PDB entry 2HRY | X-ray diffraction, 2.80 A resolution | chain A

== Chain A ==
Protein: Phosphoribosylformylglycinamidine synthase II
Organism: Thermotoga maritima
Notes: EC 6.3.5.3
Reference sequence: Q9X0X3 (PURL_THEMA); numbering as in UniProt (aligned over 1-603)
Amino-acid sequence (603 residues; numbered 1 to 603; the number before each row is that of its first residue):
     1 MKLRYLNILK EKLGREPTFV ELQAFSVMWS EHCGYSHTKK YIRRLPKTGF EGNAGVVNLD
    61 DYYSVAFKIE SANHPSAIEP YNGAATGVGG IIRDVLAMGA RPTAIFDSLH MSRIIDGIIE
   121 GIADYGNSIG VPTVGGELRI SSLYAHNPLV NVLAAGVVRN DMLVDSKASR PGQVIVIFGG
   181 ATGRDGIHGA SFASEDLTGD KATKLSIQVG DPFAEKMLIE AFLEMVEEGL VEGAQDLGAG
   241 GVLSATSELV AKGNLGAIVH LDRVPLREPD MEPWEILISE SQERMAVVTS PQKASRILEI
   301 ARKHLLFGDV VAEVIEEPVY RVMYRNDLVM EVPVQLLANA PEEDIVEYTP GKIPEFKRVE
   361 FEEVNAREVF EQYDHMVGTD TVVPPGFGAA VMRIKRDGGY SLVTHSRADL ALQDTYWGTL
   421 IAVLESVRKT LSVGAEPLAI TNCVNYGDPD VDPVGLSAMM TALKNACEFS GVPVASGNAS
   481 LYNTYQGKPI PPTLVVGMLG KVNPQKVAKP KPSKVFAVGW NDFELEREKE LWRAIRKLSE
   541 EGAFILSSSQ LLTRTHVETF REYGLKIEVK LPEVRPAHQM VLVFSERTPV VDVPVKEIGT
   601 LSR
Not modelled in the structure: 1, 49-54, 188-208
Sequence notes: engineered mutation Ala72 (His in Q9X0X3)
Bound ions: Mg2+: Asp94, Asp236 (together with AMP-PCP)
Ligand contacts: AMP-PCP (ACP; phosphomethylphosphonic acid adenylate ester): His32, Tyr35, Ile42, Leu45, Lys68, Glu70, Asp94, Asp236, Gly238, Ala239, Glu248, Asn442, Val444, Val474, Ser476, Gly477, Asn478, Ala479
UniProt features mapped onto this chain:
  - active site: His32
  - binding site (ATP): Tyr35, Lys68, Asp107, Gly136 to Arg139, Gly388, Lys429, Asn442, Gly477, Ser549, His556
  - binding site (Mg(2+)): Glu70, Asp94, Asp236, Asn478
  - binding site (substrate): Ser71, Asn73, His74, Arg93, Gly189, Gln208, Glu280 to Gln282, Ser480
  - mutagenesis: His32 (H32A: Loss of FGAM synthase activity; H32Q: Loss of FGAM synthase activity)
Reported in the primary citation:
  - Mg2+ coordination: Asp94, Asp236
  - conformationally variable residues (order/disorder transition): Thr48 to Gly55
  - binding site for phosphate ion: Arg139, Lys429, Ser548, Ser549
  - mutagenesis - H32A, H32Q: abolished catalytic activity
  - catalytic residues: His32

== Overview ==
Bound to chain A: AMP-PCP. Asp94 and Asp236 form the Mg2+ site. Curated annotation (UniProt) lists active-site
residue His32, 13 ATP-binding residues, 4 Mg2+-binding residues and 10 substrate-binding residues. From the
paper: the catalytic residue His32; H32A and H32Q abolish catalytic activity.
Chain A is Phosphoribosylformylglycinamidine synthase II (Thermotoga maritima); the structure, T. maritima
PurL complexed with AMPPCP, was determined by X-ray diffraction together with 2HRU, 2HS0, 2HS3 and 2HS4 from
the same study.
